9E23 - chains E and F of the 16 polymer chains in the assembly; structure by electron microscopy, 6.20 A resolution (low resolution: residue-level contacts below are approximate; hydrogen-bond / salt-bridge calls are withheld).

== Chain E (and F) ==
Molecule: Dynein light chain roadblock-type 1
Organism: Homo sapiens
Notes: chain F of this document is another copy of the same molecule, construct and numbering; everything in this record applies to it too
UniProtKB: Q9NP97 (DLRB1_HUMAN); numbering as in UniProt (aligned over 1-96)
Chain sequence (96 residues; row label = number of the first residue in the row):
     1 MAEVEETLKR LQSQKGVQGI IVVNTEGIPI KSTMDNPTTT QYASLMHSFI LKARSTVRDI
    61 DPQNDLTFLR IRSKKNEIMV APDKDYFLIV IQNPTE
Curated features (UniProtKB/Swiss-Prot):
  - modified residue: Ala-2 (N-acetylalanine)

== Interface between chain E and chain F ==
Residue-residue contacts (30):
  Leu-45(E) / Asp-59(F)
  Leu-45(E) / Ile-60(F)
  Phe-49(E) / Thr-56(F)
  Lys-52(E) / Lys-52(F)
  Thr-56(E) / Phe-49(F)
  Asp-59(E) / Leu-45(F)
  Asn-64(E) / Lys-75(F)
  Asp-65(E) / Ser-73(F)
  Asp-65(E) / Lys-74(F)
  Asp-65(E) / Lys-75(F)
  Leu-66(E) / Ser-73(F)
  Leu-66(E) / Lys-74(F)
  Thr-67(E) / Arg-72(F)
  Thr-67(E) / Ser-73(F)
  Thr-67(E) / Lys-74(F)
  Phe-68(E) / Arg-72(F)
  Leu-69(E) / Arg-70(F)
  Leu-69(E) / Ile-71(F)
  Leu-69(E) / Arg-72(F)
  Arg-70(E) / Leu-69(F)
  Arg-70(E) / Arg-70(F)
  Arg-70(E) / Ile-71(F)
  Arg-70(E) / Arg-72(F)
  Ile-71(E) / Leu-69(F)
  Ile-71(E) / Arg-70(F)
  Arg-72(E) / Asp-65(F)
  Arg-72(E) / Phe-68(F)
  Arg-72(E) / Leu-69(F)
  Lys-74(E) / Asn-64(F)
  Lys-74(E) / Asp-65(F)
Also at the interface, not in a pair above, chain E (16 interface residues in all): Ser-73
Also at the interface, not in a pair above, chain F (17 interface residues in all): Gln-63

== Summary ==
16 residues of chain E and 17 residues of chain F are in contact.
Chain E and chain F are both Dynein light chain roadblock-type 1 (Homo sapiens); the structure, Cryo-EM
structure of Pre-Chi dynein tail, was determined by electron microscopy together with 9DZY, 9E0T, 9E0W, 9E22
and 9E28 from the same study.
